PDB entry 6KQG | X-ray diffraction, 2.78 A resolution | chains C and H of the 9 polymer chains in the assembly

== Chain C ==
Molecule: DNA-directed RNA polymerase subunit beta
From: Thermus thermophilus (strain HB8 / ATCC 27634 / DSM 579)
Notes: EC 2.7.7.6
Reference sequence: Q8RQE9 (RPOB_THET8); numbering as in UniProt (aligned over 1-1119)
Sequence (1119 residues; each row starts with the number of its first residue):
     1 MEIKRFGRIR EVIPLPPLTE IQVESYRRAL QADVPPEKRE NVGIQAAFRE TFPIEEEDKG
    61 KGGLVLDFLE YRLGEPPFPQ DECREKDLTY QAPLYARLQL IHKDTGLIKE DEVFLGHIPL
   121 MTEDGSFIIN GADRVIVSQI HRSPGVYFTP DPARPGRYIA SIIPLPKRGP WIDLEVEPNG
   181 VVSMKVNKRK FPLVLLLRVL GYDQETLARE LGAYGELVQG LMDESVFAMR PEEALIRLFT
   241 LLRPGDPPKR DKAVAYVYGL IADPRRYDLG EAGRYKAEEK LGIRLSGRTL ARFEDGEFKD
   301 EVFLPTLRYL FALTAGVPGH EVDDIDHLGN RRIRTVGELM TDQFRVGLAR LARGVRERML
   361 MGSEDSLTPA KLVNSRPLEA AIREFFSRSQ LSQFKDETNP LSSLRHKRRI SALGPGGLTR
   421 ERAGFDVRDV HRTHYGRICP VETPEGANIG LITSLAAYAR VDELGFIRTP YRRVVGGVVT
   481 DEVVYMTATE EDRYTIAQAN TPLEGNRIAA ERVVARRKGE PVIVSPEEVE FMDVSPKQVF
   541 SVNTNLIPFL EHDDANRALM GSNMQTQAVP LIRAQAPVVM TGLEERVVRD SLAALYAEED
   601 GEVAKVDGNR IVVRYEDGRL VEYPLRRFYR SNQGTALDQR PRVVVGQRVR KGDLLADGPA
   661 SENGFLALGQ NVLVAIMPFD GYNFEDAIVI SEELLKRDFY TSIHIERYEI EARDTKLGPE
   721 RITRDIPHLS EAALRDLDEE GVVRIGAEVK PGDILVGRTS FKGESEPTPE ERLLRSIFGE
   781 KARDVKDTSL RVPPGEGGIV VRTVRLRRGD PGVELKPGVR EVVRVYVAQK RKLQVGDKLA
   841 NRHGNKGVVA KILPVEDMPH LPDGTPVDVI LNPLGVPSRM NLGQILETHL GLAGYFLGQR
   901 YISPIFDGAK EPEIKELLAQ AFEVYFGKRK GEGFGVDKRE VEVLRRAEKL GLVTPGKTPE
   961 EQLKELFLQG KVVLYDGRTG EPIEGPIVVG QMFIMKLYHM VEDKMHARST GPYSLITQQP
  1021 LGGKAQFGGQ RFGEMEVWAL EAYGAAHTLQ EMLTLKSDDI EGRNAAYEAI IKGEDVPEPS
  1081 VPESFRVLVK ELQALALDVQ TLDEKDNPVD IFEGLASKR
Unresolved in the structure: 57-62, 1119

== Chain H ==
Molecule: 27-nt DNA strand
Sequence (27 nucleotides; each row starts with the number of its first residue):
     1 TATAATGGGA GCTGTCACGG ATGCAGG
Unresolved in the structure: 25-27

== How chain C and chain H interact ==
Contacting residue pairs (25; chain C residue first):
  Arg-142(C) / DG14(H)  base contact
  Lys-167(C) / DC12(H)  salt bridge to the phosphate
  Gly-169(C) / DC12(H)  sugar contact
  Pro-170(C) / DT13(H)  phosphate contact
  Trp-171(C) / DC12(H)  phosphate contact
  Trp-171(C) / DT13(H)  hydrogen bond to the phosphate
  Trp-171(C) / DG14(H)  phosphate contact
  Arg-243(C) / DG9(H)  hydrogen bond to the base
  Arg-243(C) / DA10(H)  hydrogen bond to the base
  Arg-243(C) / DG11(H)  base contact
  Gly-245(C) / DG7(H)  base contact
  Asp-246(C) / DG9(H)  base contact
  Tyr-256(C) / DG11(H)  base contact
  Arg-266(C) / DG11(H)  hydrogen bond to the base
  Ile-325(C) / DG14(H)  base contact
  Asp-326(C) / DG14(H)  hydrogen bond to the base
  Arg-331(C) / DG14(H)  hydrogen bond to the base
  Arg-353(C) / DA10(H)  phosphate contact
  Gly-416(C) / DC12(H)  base contact
  Leu-418(C) / DG14(H)  base contact
  Glu-421(C) / DT15(H)  sugar contact
  Arg-422(C) / DT13(H)  base contact
  Arg-422(C) / DG14(H)  salt bridge to the phosphate
  Arg-422(C) / DT15(H)  salt bridge to the phosphate
  Val-427(C) / DG14(H)  base contact
Also at the interface, not in a pair above, chain C (22 interface residues in all): Pro-166, Pro-247, Asp-426

== Summary ==
Chain C and chain H form an interface of 22 and 8 residues respectively, with 6 hydrogen bonds and 3 salt
bridges. Among the polar pairs are Arg-243(C)/DG9(H), Arg-243(C)/DA10(H) and Arg-266(C)/DG11(H).
Here chain C is DNA-directed RNA polymerase subunit beta (Thermus thermophilus (strain HB8 / ATCC 27634 / DSM
579)) and chain H is a 27-nt DNA strand. Entry 6KQG (Thermus thermophilus initial transcription complex
comprising sigma A and 5'-OH RNA of 6 nt) was determined by X-ray diffraction (same publication as 6KQD, 6KQE,
6KQF, 6KQH, 6KQL, 6KQM and 6 further entries).
